8ID0 - chain A; structure by X-ray diffraction, 2.34 A resolution.

[Chain A]
Protein: formate C-acetyltransferase
Source organism: Streptococcus dysgalactiae subsp. equisimilis
Notes: EC 4.1.1.83
Sequence (776 residues; numbered 1 to 776; the number before each row is that of its first residue):
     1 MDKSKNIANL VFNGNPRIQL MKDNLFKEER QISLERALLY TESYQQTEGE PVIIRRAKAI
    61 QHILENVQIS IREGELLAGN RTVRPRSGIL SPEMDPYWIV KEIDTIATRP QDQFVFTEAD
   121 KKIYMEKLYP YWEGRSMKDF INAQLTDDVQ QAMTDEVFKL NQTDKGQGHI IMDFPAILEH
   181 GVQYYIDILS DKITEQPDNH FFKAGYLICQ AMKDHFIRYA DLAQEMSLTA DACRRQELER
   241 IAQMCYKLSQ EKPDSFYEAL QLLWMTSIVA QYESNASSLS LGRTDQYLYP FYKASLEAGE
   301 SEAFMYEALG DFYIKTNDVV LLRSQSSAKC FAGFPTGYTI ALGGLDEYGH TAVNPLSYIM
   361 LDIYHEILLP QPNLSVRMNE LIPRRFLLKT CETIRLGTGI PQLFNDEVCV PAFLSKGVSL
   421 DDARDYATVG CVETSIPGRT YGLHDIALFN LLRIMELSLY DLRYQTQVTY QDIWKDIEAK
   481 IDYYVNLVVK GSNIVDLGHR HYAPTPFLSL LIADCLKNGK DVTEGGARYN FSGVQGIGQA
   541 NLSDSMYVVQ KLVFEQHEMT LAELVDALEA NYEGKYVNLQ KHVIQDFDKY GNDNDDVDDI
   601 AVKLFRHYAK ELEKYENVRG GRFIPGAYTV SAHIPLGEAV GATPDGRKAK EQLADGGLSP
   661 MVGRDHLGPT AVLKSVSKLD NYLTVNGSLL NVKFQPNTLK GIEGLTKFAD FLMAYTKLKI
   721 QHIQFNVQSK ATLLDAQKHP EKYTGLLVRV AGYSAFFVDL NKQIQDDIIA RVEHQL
Not modelled in the structure: 1-4
Ligand contacts: 7P6 ([(2R,3S,4R,5R)-3,4,5-tris(oxidanyl)oxan-2-yl]methyl dihydrogen phosphate): Gln162, Lys165, Gly166, Gln167, His169, Ser277, Ser278, Arg323, Phe331, Pro335, Gly337, Gly430, Cys431, Glu433, Asp445, Tyr628, Val630

[In short]
Chain A binds compound 7P6.
Chain A is formate C-acetyltransferase (Streptococcus dysgalactiae subsp. equisimilis); the structure, Crystal
structure of PflD bound to 1,5-anhydromannitol-6-phosphate in Streptococcus dysgalactiae subsp. equisimilis,
was determined by X-ray diffraction together with 8ID7, 8YJN and 8YJO from the same study.
